5UGS - chains A and E of the 4 polymer chains in the assembly; structure by X-ray diffraction, 2.80 A resolution.

== Chain A (and E) ==
Name: Enoyl-[acyl-carrier-protein] reductase [NADH]
Source organism: Mycobacterium tuberculosis
Notes: EC 1.3.1.9; chain E of this document is another copy of the same molecule, construct and numbering; everything in this record applies to it too
UniProtKB: P9WGR1 (INHA_MYCTU); residues 1-269 here = UniProt positions 1-269
Sequence (289 residues; numbered -19 to 269; the number before each row is that of its first residue; numbers below 1 keep their minus sign (Met-19 is residue -19)):
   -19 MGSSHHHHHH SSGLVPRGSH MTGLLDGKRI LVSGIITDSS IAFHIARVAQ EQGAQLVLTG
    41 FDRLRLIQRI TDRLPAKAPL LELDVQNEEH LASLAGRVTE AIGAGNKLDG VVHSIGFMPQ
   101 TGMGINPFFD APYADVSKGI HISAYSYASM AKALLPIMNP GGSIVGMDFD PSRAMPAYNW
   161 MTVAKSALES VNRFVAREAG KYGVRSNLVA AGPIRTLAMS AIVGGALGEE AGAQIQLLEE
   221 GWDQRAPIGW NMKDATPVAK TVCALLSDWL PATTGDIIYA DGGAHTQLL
Not modelled in the structure: -19 to 1
Sequence notes: initiating methionine (-19); expression tag (-18 to 0)
Residues lining bound ligands:
  - NAD (nicotinamide-adenine-dinucleotide): Gly14, Ile15, Ile16, Ser20, Ile21, Phe41, Leu63, Asp64, Val65, Ser94, Ile95, Gly96, Phe97, Ile122, Met147, Asp148, Phe149, Tyr158, Met161, Lys165, Ala191, Gly192, Pro193, Ile194, Thr196, Leu197, Ala198, Met199
  - XT5 (5-[(4-cyclopropyl-1,2,3-triazol-1-yl)methyl]-2-(2-methylphenoxy)phenol), molecule 1: Ile16, Thr17, Arg43, Leu46, Thr196, Leu197, Ser200, Ala206
  - XT5, molecule 2: Gly96, Phe97, Met98, Met103, Phe149, Met155, Pro156, Ala157, Tyr158, Met161, Lys165, Pro193, Thr196, Ala198, Met199, Ile202, Gln214, Leu217, Leu218
Swiss-Prot annotation at these positions:
  - binding site (NAD(+)): Ser20, Ile21, Asp64, Val65, Ile95, Gly96, Lys165, Ile194
  - binding site (substrate): Tyr158
  - site: Phe149 (May act as an intermediate that passes the hydride ion from NADH to the substrate), Tyr158 (Transition state stabilizer)
  - modified residue: Thr266 (Phosphothreonine)
  - mutagenesis: Ser94 (S94A: Confers INH and ETH resistance. The mutant is 17 times more resistant to inhibition by the INH-NAD adduct ...), Asp148 (D148G: Confers pyridomycin resistance. Has no impact on the susceptibility to isoniazid and moxifloxacin. 14-fold decrease in NADH affinity, while no effect on catalytic activity), Tyr158 (Y158A: 1500-fold decrease in catalytic activity while no effect on lipid substrate affinity; Y158F: 24-fold decrease in catalytic activity while no effect on lipid substrate affinity ...), Lys165 (K165A/M: Loss of enzyme's ability to bind NADH; K165Q/R: No effect on the enzyme's catalytic ability or on its ability to bind NADH), Thr266 (T266A: No effect on catalytic activity. Loss of phosphorylation. Does not alter growth of M.tuberculosis ...)
What the authors report for this chain:
  - binding site for XT5: Gly96, Phe149, Tyr158, Ala198, Met199, Gln214, Leu217, Leu218
  - conformationally variable residues (side-chain flip): Ile215

== How chain A and chain E interact ==
Contacting residue pairs (24; chain A residue first):
  Arg153(A) - Arg153(E)
  Arg153(A) - Arg225(E)
  Arg153(A) - His265(E)
  Arg153(A) - Thr266(E)
  Arg153(A) - Gln267(E)
  Arg153(A) - Leu268(E)
  Ala154(A) - Thr266(E)  hydrogen bond (backbone-backbone)
  Ala154(A) - Gln267(E)
  Ala154(A) - Leu268(E)  hydrogen bond (backbone-backbone)
  Met155(A) - Leu268(E)  hydrophobic
  Leu217(A) - Leu269(E)  hydrophobic
  Trp222(A) - Leu268(E)  hydrophobic
  Arg225(A) - Arg225(E)
  Arg225(A) - Leu268(E)  hydrogen bond (side chain-backbone)
  His265(A) - Arg153(E)  hydrogen bond (backbone-side chain)
  Thr266(A) - Arg153(E)
  Thr266(A) - Ala154(E)  hydrogen bond (backbone-backbone)
  Gln267(A) - Arg153(E)
  Gln267(A) - Ala154(E)
  Leu268(A) - Arg153(E)
  Leu268(A) - Ala154(E)  hydrogen bond (backbone-backbone)
  Leu268(A) - Trp222(E)  hydrophobic
  Leu268(A) - Arg225(E)  hydrogen bond (backbone-side chain)
  Leu269(A) - Glu220(E)
Also at the interface, not in a pair above, chain A (13 interface residues in all): Pro156, Glu220
Also at the interface, not in a pair above, chain E (14 interface residues in all): Met155, Pro156, Leu217, Gly221

== Summary ==
13 residues of chain A face 14 of chain E across their interface, with 7 hydrogen bonds. Polar contacts
include Arg225(A)-Leu268(E), His265(A)-Arg153(E) and Ala154(A)-Thr266(E). Chain A binds NAD and compound XT5.
From the paper: a binding site for XT5 at Gly96(A), Phe149(A) and Tyr158(A) among others; conformational
variability at Ile215(A).
Both chains are Enoyl-[acyl-carrier-protein] reductase [NADH] (Mycobacterium tuberculosis). Entry 5UGS
(Crystal structure of M. tuberculosis InhA inhibited by PT501) was determined by X-ray diffraction, deposited
together with 5MTP, 5MTQ, 5MTR, 5UGT and 5UGU.
